Entry 6B2O (X-ray diffraction, 2.35 A resolution); this record covers chains B and C of the 6 polymer chains in the assembly.

[Chain B (and C)]
Protein: ATP-utilizing enzyme of the PP-loopsuperfamily
Source organism: Lactobacillus plantarum
Notes: chain C of this document is another copy of the same molecule, construct and numbering; everything in this record applies to it too
UniProtKB: A0A0G9FES3 (A0A0G9FES3_LACPN); numbering as in UniProt (aligned over 1-276)
Sequence (286 residues; each row starts with the number of its first residue):
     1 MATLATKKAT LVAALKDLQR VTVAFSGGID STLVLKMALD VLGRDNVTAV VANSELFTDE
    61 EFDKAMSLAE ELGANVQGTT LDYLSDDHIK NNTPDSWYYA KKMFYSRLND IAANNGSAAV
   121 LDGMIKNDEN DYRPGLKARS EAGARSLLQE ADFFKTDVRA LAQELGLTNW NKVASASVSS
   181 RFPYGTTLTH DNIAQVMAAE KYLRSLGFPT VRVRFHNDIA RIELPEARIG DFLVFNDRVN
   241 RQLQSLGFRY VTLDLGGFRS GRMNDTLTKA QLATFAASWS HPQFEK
Not modelled in the structure: 1, 128-138, 260-286 (chain C: 1, 127-135, 260-286)
Construct notes: engineered mutation Ala176 (Cys in A0A0G9FES3); expression tag (277-286)
From the paper describing this entry:
  - mutagenesis - D128A, C176A: abolished catalytic activity
  - binding site for phosphate ion: Ser180, Arg212, Arg214
  - mutagenesis - K101A, E223A: unchanged catalytic activity
  - mutagenesis - W97A: decreased expression

[Chain B / chain C interface]
Contacting residue pairs (18; chain B residue first):
  Lys36(B) - Gln163(C)
  Glu71(B) - Thr156(C)
  Glu71(B) - Arg159(C)
  Glu71(B) - Ala160(C)
  Gln163(B) - Thr168(C)  hydrogen bond
  Leu165(B) - Gln163(C)  hydrogen bond (backbone-side chain)
  Gly166(B) - Gln163(C)
  Gly166(B) - Gly166(C)
  Gly166(B) - Leu167(C)
  Gly166(B) - Thr168(C)
  Leu167(B) - Gln163(C)
  Thr168(B) - Thr168(C)
  Thr168(B) - Trp170(C)
  Asp231(B) - Ala227(C)
  Asp231(B) - Asp231(C)
  Val234(B) - Glu226(C)
  Phe235(B) - Glu226(C)
  Arg238(B) - Glu226(C)  salt bridge
Also at the interface, not in a pair above, chain B (12 interface residues in all): Leu72

[In short]
12 residues of chain B face 11 of chain C across their interface, with 2 hydrogen bonds and 1 salt bridge.
Polar contacts include Arg238(B)-Glu226(C), Gln163(B)-Thr168(C) and Leu165(B)-Gln163(C). From the paper: a
binding site for phosphate ion at Ser180(B), Arg212(B) and Arg214(B); D128A and C176A of chain B abolish
catalytic activity; 5 substitutions were tested in all.
Chain B and chain C are both ATP-utilizing enzyme of the PP-loopsuperfamily (Lactobacillus plantarum); the
structure, LarE, a sulfur transferase involved in synthesis of the cofactor for lactate racemase, C176A
variant, was determined by X-ray diffraction (same publication as 6B2M).
